PDB entry 1GOG | X-ray diffraction, 1.90 A resolution | chain A

# Chain A
Molecule: Galactose oxidase
Organism: Hypomyces rosellus
Notes: EC 1.1.3.9
UniProt: Q01745 (GAOA_DACDE); residues 1-639 here correspond to UniProt positions 42-680 (UniProt number = residue number + 41)
Sequence (639 residues; each row starts with the number of its first residue):
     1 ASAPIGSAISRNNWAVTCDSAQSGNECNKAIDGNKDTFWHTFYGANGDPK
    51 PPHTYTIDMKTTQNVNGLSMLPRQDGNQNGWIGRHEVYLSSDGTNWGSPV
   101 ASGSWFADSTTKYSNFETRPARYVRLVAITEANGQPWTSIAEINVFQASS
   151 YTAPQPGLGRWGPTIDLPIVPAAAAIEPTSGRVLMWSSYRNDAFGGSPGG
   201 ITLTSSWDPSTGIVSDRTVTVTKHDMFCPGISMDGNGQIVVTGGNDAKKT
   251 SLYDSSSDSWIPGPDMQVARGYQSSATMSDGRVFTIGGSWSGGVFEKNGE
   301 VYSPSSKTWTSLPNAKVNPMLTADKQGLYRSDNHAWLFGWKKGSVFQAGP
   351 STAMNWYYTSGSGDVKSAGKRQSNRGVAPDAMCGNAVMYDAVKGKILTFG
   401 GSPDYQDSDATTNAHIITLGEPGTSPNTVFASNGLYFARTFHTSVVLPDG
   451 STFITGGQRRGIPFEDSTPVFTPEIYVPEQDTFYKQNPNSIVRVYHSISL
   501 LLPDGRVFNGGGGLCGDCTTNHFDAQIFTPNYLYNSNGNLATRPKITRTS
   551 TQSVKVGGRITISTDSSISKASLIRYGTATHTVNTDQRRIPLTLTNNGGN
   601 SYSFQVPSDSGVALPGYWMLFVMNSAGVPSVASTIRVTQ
Disulfide bonds: Cys18-Cys27, Cys515-Cys518
Ion coordination: Na+: Lys29, Asp32, Asn34, Thr37, Ala141, Glu142; Cu ion: Tyr272, Tyr495, His496, His581

# In short
Lys29, Asp32, Asn34, Thr37, Ala141 and Glu142 form the Na+ site. Tyr272, Tyr495, His496 and His581 coordinate
a Cu ion ion.
Chain A is Galactose oxidase (Hypomyces rosellus); the structure, Novel thioether bond revealed by a 1.7
angstroms crystal structure of galactose oxidase, was determined by X-ray diffraction (same publication as
1GOF and 1GOH).
